PDB entry 5UH5 | X-ray diffraction, 3.75 A resolution | chains D and E of the 9 polymer chains in the assembly

# Chain D
Molecule: DNA-directed RNA polymerase subunit beta'
From: Mycobacterium tuberculosis (strain ATCC 25618 / H37Rv)
Notes: EC 2.7.7.6
Reference sequence: P9WGY7 (RPOC_MYCTU); residues 1-1316 here = UniProt positions 1-1316
Amino-acid sequence (1316 residues; each row starts with the number of its first residue):
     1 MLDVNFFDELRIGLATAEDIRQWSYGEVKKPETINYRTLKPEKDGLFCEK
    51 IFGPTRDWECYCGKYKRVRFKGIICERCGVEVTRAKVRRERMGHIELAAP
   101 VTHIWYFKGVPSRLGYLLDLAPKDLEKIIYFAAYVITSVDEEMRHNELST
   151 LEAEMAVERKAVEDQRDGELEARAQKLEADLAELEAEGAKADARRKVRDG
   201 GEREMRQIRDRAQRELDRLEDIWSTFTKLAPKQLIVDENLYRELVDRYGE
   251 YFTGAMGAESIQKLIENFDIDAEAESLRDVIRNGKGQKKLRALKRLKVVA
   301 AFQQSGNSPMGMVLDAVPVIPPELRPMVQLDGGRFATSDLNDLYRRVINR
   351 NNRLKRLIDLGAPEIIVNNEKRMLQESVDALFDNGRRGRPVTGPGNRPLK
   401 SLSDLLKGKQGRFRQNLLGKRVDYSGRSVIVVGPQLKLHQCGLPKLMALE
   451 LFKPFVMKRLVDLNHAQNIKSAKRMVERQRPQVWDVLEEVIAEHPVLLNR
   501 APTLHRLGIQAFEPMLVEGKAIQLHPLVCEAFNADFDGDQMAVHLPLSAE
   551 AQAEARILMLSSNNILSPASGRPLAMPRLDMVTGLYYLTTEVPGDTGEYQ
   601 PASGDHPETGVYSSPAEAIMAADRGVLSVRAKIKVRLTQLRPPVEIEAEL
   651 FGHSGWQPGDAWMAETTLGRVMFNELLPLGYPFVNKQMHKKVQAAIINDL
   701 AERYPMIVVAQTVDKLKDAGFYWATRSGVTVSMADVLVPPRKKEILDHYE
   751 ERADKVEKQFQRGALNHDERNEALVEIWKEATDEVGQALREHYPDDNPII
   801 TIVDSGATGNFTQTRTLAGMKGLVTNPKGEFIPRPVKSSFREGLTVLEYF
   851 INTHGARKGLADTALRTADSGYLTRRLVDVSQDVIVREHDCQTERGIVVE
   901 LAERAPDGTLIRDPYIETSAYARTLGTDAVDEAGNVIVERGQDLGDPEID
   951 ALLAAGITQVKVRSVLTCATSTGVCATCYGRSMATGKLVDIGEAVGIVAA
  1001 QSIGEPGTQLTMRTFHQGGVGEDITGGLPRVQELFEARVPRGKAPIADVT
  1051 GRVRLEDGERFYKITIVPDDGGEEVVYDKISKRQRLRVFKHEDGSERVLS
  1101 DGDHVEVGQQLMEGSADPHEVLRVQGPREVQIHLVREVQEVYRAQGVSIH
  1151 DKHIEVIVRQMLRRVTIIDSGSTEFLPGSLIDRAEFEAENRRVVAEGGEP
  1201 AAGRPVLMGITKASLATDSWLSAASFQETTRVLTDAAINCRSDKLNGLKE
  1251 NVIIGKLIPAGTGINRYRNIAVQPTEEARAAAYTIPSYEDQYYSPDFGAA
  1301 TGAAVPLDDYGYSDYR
Disordered / not traced: 1-2, 1012-1025, 1282-1316
Bound ions: Zn2+ site 1: Cys-60, Cys-62, Cys-75, Cys-78; Mg2+: Asp-535, Asp-537, Asp-539 (shared with 1 residue of chain I); Zn2+ site 2: Cys-891, Cys-968, Cys-975, Cys-978
UniProt features mapped onto this chain:
  - binding site (Zn(2+)): Cys-60, Cys-62, Cys-75, Cys-78, Cys-891, Cys-968, Cys-975, Cys-978
  - binding site (Mg(2+)): Asp-535, Asp-537, Asp-539

# Chain E
Molecule: DNA-directed RNA polymerase subunit omega
From: Mycobacterium tuberculosis (strain ATCC 25618 / H37Rv)
Notes: EC 2.7.7.6
Reference sequence: P9WGY5 (RPOZ_MYCTU); numbering as in UniProt (aligned over 1-110)
Amino-acid sequence (110 residues; numbered 1 to 110; the number before each row is that of its first residue):
     1 MSISQSDASLAAVPAVDQFDPSSGASGGYDTPLGITNPPIDELLDRVSSK
    51 YALVIYAAKRARQINDYYNQLGEGILEYVGPLVEPGLQEKPLSIALREIH
   101 ADLLEHTEGE
Disordered / not traced: 1-27, 109-110

# Chain D / chain E interface
Pairs across the interface (81; chain D residue first):
  Lys-437(D) with Leu-33(E)
  His-439(D) with Leu-33(E), hydrogen bond (side chain-backbone); Ile-35(E); Thr-36(E)
  Arg-459(D) with Gln-88(E)
  Glu-489(D) with Gln-88(E), hydrogen bond; Lys-90(E)
  Val-490(D) with Lys-90(E)
  Ala-492(D) with Lys-90(E)
  Glu-493(D) with Gly-34(E); Ile-35(E); Ser-93(E)
  Glu-513(D) with Ile-35(E)
  Ala-549(D) with Ala-58(E); Arg-62(E); Leu-92(E)
  Glu-550(D) with Ala-58(E); Arg-62(E), salt bridge
  Gln-552(D) with Leu-92(E)
  Ala-553(D) with Val-54(E), hydrophobic; Ala-58(E), hydrophobic; Leu-92(E)
  Glu-554(D) with Val-54(E)
  Arg-556(D) with Ile-35(E), hydrogen bond (side chain-backbone); Asn-37(E); Leu-92(E); Leu-96(E)
  Ile-557(D) with Lys-50(E); Leu-53(E), hydrophobic; Val-54(E), hydrophobic
  Leu-558(D) with Val-54(E), hydrophobic
  Leu-560(D) with Ile-35(E), hydrophobic
  Asn-563(D) with Ile-40(E)
  Pro-705(D) with Asp-41(E)
  Met-706(D) with Ile-40(E), hydrophobic; Asp-41(E), hydrogen bond (backbone-side chain); Leu-44(E), hydrophobic
  Ile-707(D) with Pro-32(E), hydrophobic; Thr-36(E); Pro-39(E), hydrophobic; Asp-41(E), hydrogen bond (backbone-side chain)
  Gln-711(D) with Tyr-29(E); Asp-30(E), hydrogen bond (side chain-backbone)
  Lys-715(D) with Asp-30(E), salt bridge
  Asp-990(D) with Ser-49(E); Lys-50(E), hydrogen bond (side chain-backbone); Tyr-51(E)
  Glu-993(D) with Tyr-51(E), hydrogen bond
  Gly-1261(D) with Tyr-51(E)
  Thr-1262(D) with Tyr-51(E)
  Arg-1266(D) with Glu-108(E), salt bridge
  Tyr-1267(D) with Ser-49(E), hydrogen bond; Tyr-51(E), hydrophobic; Ala-52(E), hydrophobic; Ile-55(E)
  Arg-1268(D) with Ile-55(E); Lys-59(E), hydrogen bond (backbone-side chain)
  Asn-1269(D) with Glu-108(E)
  Ile-1270(D) with Ala-52(E); Lys-59(E), hydrogen bond (backbone-side chain); His-106(E); Thr-107(E)
  Ala-1271(D) with Glu-105(E); Thr-107(E), hydrogen bond (backbone-backbone)
  Val-1272(D) with Tyr-56(E); Arg-60(E); Gln-63(E), hydrogen bond (backbone-side chain); Glu-105(E)
  Gln-1273(D) with Leu-104(E); Glu-105(E), hydrogen bond (backbone-backbone)
  Pro-1274(D) with Val-79(E), hydrophobic; Leu-82(E), hydrophobic; Leu-103(E); Leu-104(E), hydrophobic; Glu-105(E)
  Thr-1275(D) with Asp-102(E), hydrogen bond (side chain-backbone); Leu-103(E), hydrogen bond (backbone-backbone); Leu-104(E); Glu-105(E)
  Glu-1276(D) with Glu-105(E)
  Ala-1278(D) with Leu-82(E), hydrophobic
Also at the interface, not in a pair above, chain D (43 interface residues in all): Gln-440, Pro-495, Val-708, Lys-987
Also at the interface, not in a pair above, chain E (41 interface residues in all): Gly-28, Thr-31

# Summary
43 residues of chain D face 41 of chain E across their interface, with 16 hydrogen bonds and 3 salt bridges.
Polar pairs include Glu-550(D)/Arg-62(E), Lys-715(D)/Asp-30(E) and Arg-1266(D)/Glu-108(E). From UniProt: 8
Zn2+-binding residues and 3 Mg2+-binding residues on chain D.
Chain D is DNA-directed RNA polymerase subunit beta' and chain E is DNA-directed RNA polymerase subunit omega,
both from Mycobacterium tuberculosis (strain ATCC 25618 / H37Rv); the structure, Crystal structure of
Mycobacterium tuberculosis transcription initiation complex containing 3 nt of RNA, was determined by X-ray
diffraction, deposited together with 5UH6, 5UH8, 5UH9, 5UHA, 5UHB, 5UHC and 4 further entries.
